Entry 7W2J (electron microscopy, 3.60 A resolution); this record covers chains A and B of the 6 polymer chains in the assembly.

# Chain A
Name: Fructose dehydrogenase large subunit
Organism: Gluconobacter japonicus
Notes: EC 1.1.99.11
UniProtKB: M1VMF7 (FDHL_GLUJA); residue numbers follow UniProt; this construct covers 1-544
Chain sequence (544 residues; each row starts with the number of its first residue):
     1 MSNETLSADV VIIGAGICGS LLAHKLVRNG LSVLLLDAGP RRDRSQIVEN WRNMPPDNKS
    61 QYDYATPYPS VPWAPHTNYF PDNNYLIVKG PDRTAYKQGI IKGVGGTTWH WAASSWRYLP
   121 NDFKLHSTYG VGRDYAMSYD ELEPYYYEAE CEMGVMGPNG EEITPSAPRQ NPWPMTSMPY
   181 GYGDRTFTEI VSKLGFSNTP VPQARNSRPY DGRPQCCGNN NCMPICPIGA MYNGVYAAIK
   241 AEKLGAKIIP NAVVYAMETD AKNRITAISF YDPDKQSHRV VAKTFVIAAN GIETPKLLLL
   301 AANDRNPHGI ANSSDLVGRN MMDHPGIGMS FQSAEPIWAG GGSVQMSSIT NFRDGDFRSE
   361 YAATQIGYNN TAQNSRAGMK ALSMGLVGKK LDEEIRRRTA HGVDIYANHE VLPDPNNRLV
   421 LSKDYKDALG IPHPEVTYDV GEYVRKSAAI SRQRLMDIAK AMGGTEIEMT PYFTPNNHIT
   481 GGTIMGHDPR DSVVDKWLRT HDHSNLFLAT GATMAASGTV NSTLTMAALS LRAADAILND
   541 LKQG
Not modelled in the structure: 1-5, 543-544
Curated features (UniProtKB/Swiss-Prot):
  - active site: H478 (Proton acceptor)
Ion coordination: 3Fe-4S cluster Fe near C216 (its only coordinating residue here)
Residues lining bound ligands:
  - 3Fe-4S cluster (F3S): R205, C216, C217, G218, N219, N220, N221, C222, I225, C226, P227, I228, A230, M231, G342, S343
  - FAD (flavin-adenine dinucleotide): I13, G14, A15, G16, I17, L36, D37, A38, Y64, A74, Y85, G99, I101, K102, G103, G105, G106, T107, T108, H110, W111, S114, A252, V253, V254, A288, A289, N290, E293, K296, L297, I431, N477, H478, N521, S522, T523, L524, M526

# Chain B
Name: Fructose dehydrogenase small subunit
Organism: Gluconobacter japonicus
UniProtKB: M1VB40 (FDHS_GLUJA); numbering as in UniProt (aligned over 1-183)
Chain sequence (183 residues; numbered 1 to 183; the number before each row is that of its first residue):
     1 MEKIADSGPV QIFLSRRKLL AFSGASLTVA AIGAPSKGST QDVVASNRDS ISDFMQLSAF
    61 ATGHKNLDLN IGSALLLAFE AQKHDFSTQI KALREHITKN NYQDVEALDA AMKDDPLHPT
   121 LIQIIRAWYS GVIEDETNAK VYAFEKALMY QPSRDVVVIP TYAHNGPNYW VSEPASVDVM
   181 PAF
Not modelled in the structure: 1-49, 99-115, 131, 138-140, 151-155, 173-183

# How chain A and chain B interact
Pairs across the interface (47):
  W51(A) - Y150(B)  hydrophobic
  R52(A) - Y150(B)  hydrogen bond (backbone-side chain)
  P56(A) - I133(B)  hydrophobic
  Y180(A) - Y162(B)
  Y182(A) - H164(B)
  Y182(A) - N165(B)  hydrogen bond
  R185(A) - Y162(B)
  R185(A) - H164(B)
  Q215(A) - I159(B)
  C216(A) - I159(B)
  C217(A) - V157(B)
  C217(A) - I159(B)  hydrophobic
  C217(A) - T161(B)
  G218(A) - M149(B)
  N219(A) - V156(B)
  W338(A) - A147(B)  hydrophobic
  W338(A) - L148(B)
  W338(A) - N165(B)
  W338(A) - P167(B)  hydrogen bond (side chain-backbone)
  W338(A) - N168(B)
  A339(A) - L148(B)
  G340(A) - M149(B)
  G341(A) - M149(B)
  N374(A) - L148(B)
  N374(A) - M149(B)  hydrogen bond (side chain-backbone)
  G378(A) - D135(B)
  M379(A) - I133(B)  hydrophobic
  L382(A) - Y129(B)  hydrogen bond (backbone-side chain)
  L382(A) - I133(B)
  L382(A) - D135(B)
  G385(A) - Y129(B)
  L386(A) - W128(B)
  V387(A) - W128(B)  hydrophobic
  G388(A) - W128(B)
  G388(A) - E136(B)  hydrogen bond (backbone-side chain)
  K389(A) - V171(B)
  L391(A) - W128(B)  hydrophobic
  L391(A) - E136(B)
  D392(A) - E136(B)
  D392(A) - F144(B)
  I395(A) - D135(B)
  R396(A) - F144(B)
  R396(A) - K146(B)
  R396(A) - P167(B)
  R396(A) - N168(B)
  R396(A) - Y169(B)
  T399(A) - L148(B)
Also at the interface, not in a pair above, chain A (37 interface residues in all): K59, P179, G181, N220, G342, S375, S383, E393
Also at the interface, not in a pair above, chain B (26 interface residues in all): Y142, A143, V158, W170

# Overview
Chain A and chain B form an interface of 37 and 26 residues respectively, with 6 hydrogen bonds. Polar
contacts include R52(A)-Y150(B), Y182(A)-N165(B) and W338(A)-P167(B). Chain A binds flavin-adenine
dinucleotide and 3Fe-4S cluster. From UniProt: active-site residue H478(A) on chain A.
Chain A is Fructose dehydrogenase large subunit and chain B is Fructose dehydrogenase small subunit, both from
Gluconobacter japonicus; the structure, Cryo-EM Structure of Membrane-bound Fructose Dehydrogenase from
Gluconobacter japonicus, was determined by electron microscopy, deposited together with 8JEJ, 8JEK and 7WSQ.
